6HR8 - chains B and C of the 4 polymer chains in the assembly; structure by X-ray diffraction, 2.90 A resolution.

Chain B (and C):
Molecule: HMG-CoA reductase
Source organism: Methanothermococcus thermolithotrophicus DSM 2095
Notes: EC 1.1.1.34; chain C of this document is another copy of the same molecule, construct and numbering; everything in this record applies to it too
Amino-acid sequence (427 residues; row label = number of the first residue in the row; numbers below 1 keep their minus sign (Met-20 is residue -20)):
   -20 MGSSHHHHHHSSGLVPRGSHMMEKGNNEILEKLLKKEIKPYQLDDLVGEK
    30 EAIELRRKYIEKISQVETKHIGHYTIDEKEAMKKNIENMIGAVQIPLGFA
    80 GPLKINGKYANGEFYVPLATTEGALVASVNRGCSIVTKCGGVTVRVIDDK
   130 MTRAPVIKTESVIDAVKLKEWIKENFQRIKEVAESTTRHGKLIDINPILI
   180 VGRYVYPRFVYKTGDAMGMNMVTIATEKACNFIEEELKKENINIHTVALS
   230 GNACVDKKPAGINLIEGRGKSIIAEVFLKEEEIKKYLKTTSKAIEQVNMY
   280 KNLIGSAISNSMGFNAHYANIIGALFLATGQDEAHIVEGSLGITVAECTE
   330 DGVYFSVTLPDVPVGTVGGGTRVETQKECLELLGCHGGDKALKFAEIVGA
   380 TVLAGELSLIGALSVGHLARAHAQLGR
Unresolved in the structure: -20 to 4, 401-406 (chain C: -20 to 5, 402-406)
Small-molecule neighbours: NADP (NAP; NADP nicotinamide-adenine-dinucleotide phosphate): Thr165, Thr166, Arg167, His168, Thr192, Gly193, Asp194, Ala195, Met196, Gly197, Met198, Asn199, Met200, Val346, Gly347, Gly348, Gly367
Reported in the primary citation:
  - catalytic residues: Glu101, Lys236 (proposed by the authors, not directly observed)
  - catalytic residues: His401 (by similarity / conservation)

Interface between chain B and chain C:
Residue-residue contacts (30; chain B residue first):
  Gly240(B) - Asn289(C)
  Leu243(B) - Ala286(C)
  Leu243(B) - Ile287(C)
  Ile244(B) - Ile287(C)
  Glu274(B) - Lys271(C)  salt bridge
  Glu274(B) - Glu274(C)
  Gln275(B) - Glu326(C)  hydrogen bond
  Met278(B) - Leu282(C)  hydrophobic
  Met278(B) - Ala325(C)
  Tyr279(B) - Glu326(C)  hydrogen bond
  Ile283(B) - Val324(C)  hydrophobic
  Ala286(B) - Leu243(C)
  Ala286(B) - Phe293(C)  hydrophobic
  Ala286(B) - Ile322(C)  hydrophobic
  Ile287(B) - Leu243(C)
  Ile287(B) - Ile244(C)
  Ile287(B) - Ile322(C)
  Ser288(B) - Ile244(C)
  Asn289(B) - Gly240(C)
  Asn289(B) - Met291(C)
  Met291(B) - Asn289(C)
  Phe293(B) - Ala286(C)  hydrophobic
  Phe293(B) - Phe293(C)  hydrophobic
  Ile322(B) - Ala286(C)  hydrophobic
  Ile322(B) - Ile287(C)
  Val324(B) - Ile283(C)  hydrophobic
  Ala325(B) - Met278(C)
  Glu326(B) - Gln275(C)  hydrogen bond
  Glu326(B) - Tyr279(C)  hydrogen bond
  Cys327(B) - Lys271(C)
Interface residues without a listed pair, chain B (20 interface residues in all): Leu282
Interface residues without a listed pair, chain C (20 interface residues in all): Ser288

Summary:
Chain B and chain C each contribute 20 residues to their interface; the contacts include 4 hydrogen bonds and
1 salt bridge. Among the polar pairs are Glu274(B)-Lys271(C), Gln275(B)-Glu326(C) and Tyr279(B)-Glu326(C).
Ligands of chain B: NADP. From the paper: catalytic residues Glu101(B), Lys236(B) and His401(B).
Both chains are HMG-CoA reductase (Methanothermococcus thermolithotrophicus DSM 2095). Entry 6HR8 (HMG-CoA
reductase from Methanothermococcus thermolithotrophicus in complex with NADPH at 2.9 A resolution) was
determined by X-ray diffraction (same publication as 6HR7).
